PDB entry 7FJ1 | electron microscopy, 4.43 A resolution (low resolution: residue-level contacts below are approximate; hydrogen-bond / salt-bridge calls are withheld) | chains i and k of the 51 polymer chains in the assembly

[Chain i]
Molecule: Triplex capsid protein 1
Source organism: Suid alphaherpesvirus 1
UniProt: Q85211 (Q85211_9ALPH); numbering as in UniProt (aligned over 1-368)
Amino-acid sequence (368 residues; each row starts with the number of its first residue):
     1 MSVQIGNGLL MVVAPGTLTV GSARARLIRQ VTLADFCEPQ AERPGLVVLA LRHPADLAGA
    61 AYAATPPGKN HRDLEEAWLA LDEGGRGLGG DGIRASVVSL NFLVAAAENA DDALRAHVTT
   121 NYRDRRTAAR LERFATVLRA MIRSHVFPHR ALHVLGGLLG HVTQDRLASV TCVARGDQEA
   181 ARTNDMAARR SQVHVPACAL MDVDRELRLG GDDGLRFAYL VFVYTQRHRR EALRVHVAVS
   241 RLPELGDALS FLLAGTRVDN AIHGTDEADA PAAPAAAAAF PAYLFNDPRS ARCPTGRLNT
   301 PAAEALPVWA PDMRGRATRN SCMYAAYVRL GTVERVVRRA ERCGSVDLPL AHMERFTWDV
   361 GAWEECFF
Disordered / not traced: 1-23, 83-93, 341-347

[Chain k]
Molecule: Triplex capsid protein 2
Source organism: Suid alphaherpesvirus 1
UniProt: G3G8T3 (G3G8T3_9ALPH); numbering as in UniProt (aligned over 1-296)
Amino-acid sequence (296 residues; row label = number of the first residue in the row):
     1 MEVDIALPTL SPGDLSALQR CEGRVVFLET LRRHATLREV ALPCGGDVLA AMAAYRRRFA
    61 AVITRVTPHR MLATPLGVGG RGQSLVLQNT GPFDLTNGDH VCLVPPLLGD ECLRLTSANL
   121 ELRFPMTLPL AQARELTARV VARAAETLRG GAPARGADVV FSNGRRYQLP PPHRDNAEAA
   181 TRSLVLNMIF LLNEGAVILL SLIPNLLTLG AQDGYANAVI QLGSATRELG QLVRQPPPPL
   241 PQDHARRFCV FEALEAWIAS ASRLGDTLGT RPVARVCIFD GPPTVPPGEK AAVVEV
Disordered / not traced: 149-167

[Chain i / chain k interface]
Residue-residue contacts (69):
  Y62(i) - R246(k)
  A63(i) - R246(k)
  A63(i) - R247(k)
  A63(i) - F248(k)
  T65(i) - R246(k)
  T65(i) - R247(k)
  P66(i) - R246(k)
  P67(i) - Q242(k)
  P67(i) - D243(k)
  P67(i) - R247(k)
  G68(i) - D243(k)
  H71(i) - R246(k)
  D212(i) - T30(k)
  D212(i) - R32(k)
  G214(i) - T30(k)
  L215(i) - L31(k)
  L215(i) - V78(k)
  F217(i) - V78(k)
  R241(i) - E29(k)
  L242(i) - R57(k)
  P243(i) - R56(k)
  P243(i) - R57(k)
  E244(i) - R56(k)
  E244(i) - R263(k)
  D247(i) - R57(k)
  A268(i) - Q242(k)
  D269(i) - Q242(k)
  F280(i) - L229(k)
  P281(i) - V233(k)
  L284(i) - L232(k)
  F285(i) - A225(k)
  F285(i) - E228(k)
  F285(i) - L232(k)
  C293(i) - Q231(k)
  T295(i) - L207(k)
  L298(i) - R234(k)
  L306(i) - Q231(k)
  L306(i) - R234(k)
  P307(i) - L232(k)
  P307(i) - V233(k)
  P307(i) - R234(k)
  V308(i) - R234(k)
  W309(i) - L200(k)
  W309(i) - L229(k)
  W309(i) - V233(k)
  W309(i) - R234(k)
  W309(i) - Q235(k)
  W309(i) - P236(k)
  A310(i) - P236(k)
  P311(i) - V197(k)
  P311(i) - L200(k)
  D312(i) - P239(k)
  M313(i) - L192(k)
  M313(i) - N193(k)
  M313(i) - E194(k)
  M313(i) - V197(k)
  R314(i) - E194(k)
  R314(i) - P239(k)
  R314(i) - P241(k)
  G315(i) - E194(k)
  R316(i) - E194(k)
  R319(i) - A256(k)
  R319(i) - A259(k)
  N320(i) - E252(k)
  T332(i) - V78(k)
  E364(i) - R263(k)
  F367(i) - F190(k)
  F368(i) - L186(k)
  F368(i) - F190(k)
Also at the interface, not in a pair above, chain i (54 interface residues in all): A61, A64, K69, D213, E267, A270, A291, R292, N299, T318, C322, D359
Also at the interface, not in a pair above, chain k (43 interface residues in all): R81, P204, T208, A211, L240, E255, S260, D266

[In short]
54 residues of chain i and 43 residues of chain k are in contact.
Here chain i is Triplex capsid protein 1 and chain k is Triplex capsid protein 2, both from Suid
alphaherpesvirus 1. Entry 7FJ1 (Cryo-EM structure of pseudorabies virus C-capsid) was determined by electron
microscopy together with 7FJ3 from the same study.
